PDB entry 9FFT | electron microscopy, 3.10 A resolution | chains B and C of the 6 polymer chains in the assembly

== Chain B (and C) ==
Molecule: Gamma-aminobutyric acid receptor subunit beta-3
From: Homo sapiens
Notes: chain C of this document is another copy of the same molecule, construct and numbering; everything in this record applies to it too
UniProtKB: P28472 (GBRB3_HUMAN); residues 1-448 here correspond to UniProt positions 26-473 (UniProt number = residue number + 25)
Chain sequence (395 residues; row label = number of the first residue in the row; note: 107 numbers in that range are skipped by the numbering (no residue carries them; nothing is unmodelled there); numbers below 1 keep their minus sign (Met-53 is residue -53)):
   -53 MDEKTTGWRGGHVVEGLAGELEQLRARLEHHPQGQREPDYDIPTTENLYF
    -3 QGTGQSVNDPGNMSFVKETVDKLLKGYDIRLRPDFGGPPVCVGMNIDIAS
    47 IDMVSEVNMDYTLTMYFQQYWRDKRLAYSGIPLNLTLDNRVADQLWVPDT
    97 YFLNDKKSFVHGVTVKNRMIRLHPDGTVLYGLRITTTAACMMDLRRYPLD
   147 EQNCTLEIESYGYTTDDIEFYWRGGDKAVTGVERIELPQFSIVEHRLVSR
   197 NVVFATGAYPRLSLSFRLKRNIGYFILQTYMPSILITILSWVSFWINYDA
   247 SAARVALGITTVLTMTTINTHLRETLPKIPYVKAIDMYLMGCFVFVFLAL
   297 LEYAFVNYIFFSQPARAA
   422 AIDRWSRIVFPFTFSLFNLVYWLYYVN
Not modelled in the structure: -53 to 7, 448
Cystine bridges: Cys136-Cys150
Covalently attached groups: N-acetylglucosamine (NAG) linked to Asn80; glycan linked to Asn149
Differences from the reference sequence: initiating methionine (-53); expression tag (-52 to 0); linker (308-314)
Residues lining bound ligands: gamma-amino-butanoic acid (ABU): Tyr97, Glu155, Ser156, Tyr157, Phe200, Thr202, Tyr205
Curated features (UniProtKB/Swiss-Prot):
  - binding site (benzamidine): Asp95 to Tyr97, Glu155 to Tyr157, Phe200
  - binding site (4-aminobutanoate): Tyr97, Glu155, Tyr157, Thr202
  - binding site (histamine): Tyr97, Ser156, Tyr157, Thr202
  - glycosylation (N-linked (GlcNAc...) asparagine): Asn8, Asn80, Asn149

== Interface between chain B and chain C ==
Residue-residue contacts (86):
  Met9(B) - Leu27(C)
  Met9(B) - Arg28(C)
  Met9(B) - Asp30(C)
  Met9(B) - Phe31(C)
  Met9(B) - Arg71(C)
  Val12(B) - Phe31(C)  hydrophobic
  Lys13(B) - Gly22(C)
  Lys13(B) - Asp24(C)
  Val16(B) - Arg26(C)
  Asp17(B) - Arg26(C)  salt bridge
  Leu20(B) - Arg26(C)
  Asp48(B) - Lys102(C)
  Tyr62(B) - Tyr97(C)  hydrogen bond
  Tyr62(B) - Leu99(C)
  Tyr62(B) - Tyr157(C)  hydrophobic
  Leu81(B) - Phe31(C)  hydrophobic
  Thr82(B) - Gly158(C)
  Thr82(B) - Tyr159(C)
  Leu83(B) - Arg26(C)
  Asp84(B) - Ile25(C)
  Asp84(B) - Arg26(C)
  Asp84(B) - Trp92(C)
  Asp84(B) - Tyr159(C)
  Arg86(B) - Ile25(C)
  Arg86(B) - Asp89(C)  hydrogen bond (side chain-backbone)
  Arg86(B) - Leu91(C)  hydrogen bond (side chain-backbone)
  Val87(B) - Arg26(C)
  Phe105(B) - Lys102(C)
  Phe105(B) - Lys103(C)
  His107(B) - Asp101(C)  salt bridge
  His107(B) - Lys102(C)
  Val109(B) - Thr96(C)
  Val109(B) - Tyr97(C)
  Val109(B) - Phe98(C)  hydrophobic
  Val109(B) - Ser104(C)
  Val109(B) - Phe105(C)
  Val109(B) - Ile130(C)  hydrophobic
  Thr110(B) - Thr96(C)  hydrogen bond (side chain-backbone)
  Thr110(B) - Leu128(C)
  Val111(B) - Asp95(C)
  Asn113(B) - Tyr97(C)
  Asn113(B) - Tyr157(C)
  Arg114(B) - Tyr157(C)
  Met115(B) - Tyr157(C)
  Met115(B) - Tyr205(C)
  Arg117(B) - Gly158(C)  hydrogen bond (side chain-backbone)
  Arg117(B) - Thr160(C)
  Arg117(B) - Thr202(C)  hydrogen bond (side chain-backbone)
  Arg117(B) - Tyr205(C)
  Gly127(B) - Tyr157(C)
  Leu128(B) - Tyr157(C)  hydrogen bond (backbone-side chain)
  Arg129(B) - Tyr97(C)
  Arg129(B) - Phe98(C)  hydrogen bond (side chain-backbone)
  Arg129(B) - Leu99(C)  hydrogen bond (side chain-backbone)
  Arg129(B) - Asp101(C)  salt bridge
  Arg129(B) - Tyr157(C)  hydrogen bond (backbone-side chain)
  Glu182(B) - Met137(C)
  Pro184(B) - Lys274(C)
  Pro184(B) - Pro276(C)
  Gly219(B) - Pro276(C)
  Tyr220(B) - Lys274(C)
  Tyr220(B) - Ile275(C)
  Leu223(B) - Arg269(C)  hydrogen bond (backbone-side chain)
  Leu223(B) - Tyr277(C)
  Leu223(B) - Val278(C)  hydrophobic
  Gln224(B) - Thr266(C)  hydrogen bond (side chain-backbone)
  Gln224(B) - Arg269(C)
  Gln224(B) - Glu270(C)
  Leu231(B) - Phe289(C)  hydrophobic
  Ile232(B) - Leu259(C)  hydrophobic
  Ile234(B) - Phe293(C)  hydrophobic
  Leu235(B) - Ile255(C)  hydrophobic
  Leu235(B) - Val258(C)  hydrophobic
  Leu235(B) - Leu259(C)  hydrophobic
  Leu235(B) - Phe293(C)  hydrophobic
  Leu235(B) - Leu296(C)  hydrophobic
  Val238(B) - Val251(C)  hydrophobic
  Trp241(B) - Tyr304(C)
  Ile242(B) - Val251(C)  hydrophobic
  Ala246(B) - Ser247(C)
  Ala246(B) - Ala248(C)  hydrophobic
  Ala249(B) - Ala248(C)
  Leu253(B) - Ile255(C)  hydrophobic
  Thr256(B) - Leu259(C)
  Thr260(B) - Leu259(C)
  His267(B) - Glu270(C)
Interface residues without a listed pair, chain B (53 interface residues in all): Tyr66, Gln90, Leu125, Gln185, Asn217, Pro228, Thr257, Arg428
Interface residues without a listed pair, chain C (60 interface residues in all): Phe63, Ala88, Val93, Pro94, Val106, Asp163, Ala252, Thr256, Thr263, His267, Pro273

== In short ==
The interface between chain B and chain C involves 53 residues on one side and 60 on the other, with 12
hydrogen bonds and 3 salt bridges. Polar pairs include Asp17(B)-Arg26(C), His107(B)-Asp101(C) and
Arg129(B)-Asp101(C). Chain B binds gamma-amino-butanoic acid. N-acetylglucosamine is covalently linked to
Asn80(B).
Chain B and chain C are both Gamma-aminobutyric acid receptor subunit beta-3 (Homo sapiens); the structure,
Cryo-EM structure of the alpha1beta3 GABA(A) receptor in complex with GABA and Mb25 in the short-lived ...,
was determined by electron microscopy.
